Entry 6UVR (electron microscopy, 4.00 A resolution); this record covers chains K and F of the 12 polymer chains in the assembly.

Chain K (and F):
Molecule: Gap junction beta-2 protein
Organism: Homo sapiens
Notes: chain F of this document is another copy of the same molecule, construct and numbering; everything in this record applies to it too
Reference sequence: P29033 (CXB2_HUMAN); residues 1-226 here = UniProt positions 1-226
Amino-acid sequence (226 residues; numbered 1 to 226; the number before each row is that of its first residue):
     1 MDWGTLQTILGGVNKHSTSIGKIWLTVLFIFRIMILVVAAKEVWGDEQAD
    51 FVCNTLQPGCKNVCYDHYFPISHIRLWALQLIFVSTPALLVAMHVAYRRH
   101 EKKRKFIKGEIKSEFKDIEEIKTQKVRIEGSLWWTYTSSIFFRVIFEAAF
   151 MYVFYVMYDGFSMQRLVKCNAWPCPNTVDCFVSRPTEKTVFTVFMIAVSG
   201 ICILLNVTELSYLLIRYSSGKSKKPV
Disordered / not traced: 1-16, 97-133, 214-226
Disulfide bonds: Cys53-Cys180, Cys60-Cys174, Cys64-Cys169
Construct notes: engineered mutation Ser211 (Cys in P29033), Ser218 (Cys in P29033)
UniProt features mapped onto this chain:
  - binding site (Ca(2+)): Glu42, Gly45, Glu47
  - natural variant: Gly12 (G12R: In KIDAD), Ser17 (S17F: In KIDAD), Trp24 to Val226 (deletion: In DFNB1A), Arg32 (R32H: In DFNB1A; R32L), Met34 (M34T: In DFNB1A), Val37 (V37I: In DFNB1A), Trp44 (W44C: In DFNA3A; W44S: In DFNA3A), Gly45 (G45E: In DFNB1A), Asp46 to Gln48 (sequence variant, change not given here; May contribute to deafness), Asp46 (D46E: In DFNA3A), Asp50 (D50N: In KIDAD and HID syndrome; D50Y: In KIDAD), Asn54 (N54K: In BAPS), 32 further natural variant entries in UniProt
  - mutagenesis: Asp2 to Leu10 (Strongly reduced insertion into the cell membrane and strongly reduced gap junction plaque assembly), Asp2 to Gln7 (Loss of gap junction ion conductance), Met34 (M34A: Loss of gap junction ion conductance, probably due to very low open probability of the channels. Can form functional channels with wild-type, but with strongly reduced channel conductance ...)
From the paper describing this entry:
  - post-translational modification sites: Met1 (citing earlier work)

How chain K and chain F interact:
Contacting residue pairs (21):
  Ile23(K) - Met93(F)
  Phe31(K) - Ile82(F)  hydrophobic
  Phe31(K) - Phe83(F)  hydrophobic
  Met34(K) - Ile82(F)  hydrophobic
  Ile35(K) - Ile82(F)  hydrophobic
  Val38(K) - Ala78(F)  hydrophobic
  Glu42(K) - Arg75(F)  salt bridge
  Val43(K) - Arg75(F)
  Asp46(K) - Gln48(F)
  Asn54(K) - Pro58(F)
  Leu166(K) - Trp172(F)  hydrophobic
  Phe181(K) - Pro58(F)
  Phe181(K) - Gly59(F)
  Phe181(K) - Trp172(F)  hydrophobic
  Phe181(K) - Pro173(F)  hydrophobic
  Val182(K) - Asn62(F)
  Arg184(K) - Gln48(F)  hydrogen bond
  Arg184(K) - Tyr65(F)
  Arg184(K) - Arg75(F)
  Glu187(K) - Pro70(F)
  Phe191(K) - Arg75(F)
Other interface residues (no listed pair), chain K (21 interface residues in all): Asp50, Val52, Ser183, Pro185, Thr186, Val190
Other interface residues (no listed pair), chain F (19 interface residues in all): Trp44, Glu47, Val63, Asp66, Ile71, Ile74

In short:
The interface between chain K and chain F involves 21 residues on one side and 19 on the other, with 1
hydrogen bond and 1 salt bridge. Polar pairs include Glu42(K)-Arg75(F) and Arg184(K)-Gln48(F). From UniProt: 3
Ca2+-binding residues and 10 mutagenesis sites on chain K. The paper reports a modification site at Met1(K).
Both chains are Gap junction beta-2 protein (Homo sapiens). Entry 6UVR (Human Connexin-26 (Neutral pH open
conformation)) was determined by electron microscopy together with 6UVS and 6UVT from the same study.
